9G6V - chains 2 and A of the 20 polymer chains in the assembly; structure by electron microscopy, 2.90 A resolution.

# Chain 2
Molecule: Genome polyprotein
Source organism: Foot-and-mouth disease virus SAT 2
UniProtKB: Q719N0 (Q719N0_FMDS2); residues 1-219 here correspond to UniProt positions 285-503 (UniProt number = residue number + 284)
Amino-acid sequence (219 residues; row label = number of the first residue in the row):
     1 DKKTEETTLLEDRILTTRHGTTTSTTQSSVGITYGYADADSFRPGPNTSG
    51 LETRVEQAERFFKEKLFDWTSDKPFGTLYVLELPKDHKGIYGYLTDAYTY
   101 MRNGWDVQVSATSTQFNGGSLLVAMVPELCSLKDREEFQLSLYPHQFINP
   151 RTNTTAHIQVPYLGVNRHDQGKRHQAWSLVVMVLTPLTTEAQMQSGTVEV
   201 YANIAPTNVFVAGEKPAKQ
Disordered / not traced: 1-29, 45-54, 86-100, 171-173, 191-195, 210-219
Differences from the reference sequence: conflict Tyr93 (Ser377 in Q719N0)

# Chain A
Molecule: Fab117 Heavy Chain
Source organism: Bos taurus
Amino-acid sequence (308 residues; each row starts with the number of its first residue; numbers below 1 keep their minus sign (Met-27 is residue -27)):
   -27 MGILPSPGMPALLSLVSLLSVLLMGCVAQVQLRESGPSLVKPSQTLSLTC
    23 TASGFSLSDKAVGWVRQAPGKALEWLGSVDSGGNTGYNPGLKSRLSITKD
    73 NSKSQVSLSVSSVTTEDSATYYCTTVLQQTTKKENNCPDGYSCGYRCRSG
   123 WGCSGDECCGRRGGGWGSIELIACCSSTYIHEFHVDAWGQGLLVTVSSAS
   173 TTAPKVYPLSSCCGDKSSSTVTLGCLVSSYMPEPVTVTWNSGALKSGVHT
   223 FPAVLQSSGLYSLSSMVTVPGSTSGTQTFTCNVAHPASSTKVDKAVDPRC
   273 GKHHHHHH
Disordered / not traced: -27 to 105, 150-280
Disulfide bonds: Cys109-Cys131, Cys115-Cys147, Cys119-Cys130, Cys125-Cys146

# How chain 2 and chain A interact
Residue-residue contacts - 40 pairs, chain 2 then chain A:
  Val30(2) with Tyr113(A), hydrogen bond (backbone-side chain); Glu142(A); Ile144(A)
  Gly31(2) with Glu142(A), hydrogen bond (backbone-side chain); Leu143(A)
  Ile32(2) with Trp123(A), hydrophobic; Ile141(A); Glu142(A); Leu143(A), hydrogen bond (backbone-backbone)
  Thr33(2) with Ser140(A); Ile141(A)
  Tyr34(2) with Arg120(A); Trp123(A), hydrogen bond; Ser140(A); Ile141(A), hydrogen bond (backbone-backbone); Leu143(A), hydrophobic
  Gly35(2) with Ser140(A)
  Tyr36(2) with Trp138(A); Gly139(A)
  Ala37(2) with Gly139(A), hydrogen bond (backbone-backbone); Ile141(A), hydrophobic
  Ser41(2) with Arg118(A)
  Phe42(2) with Tyr117(A); Arg118(A), hydrogen bond (backbone-backbone); Arg120(A); Ile141(A), hydrophobic; Leu143(A), hydrophobic
  Arg43(2) with Arg118(A)
  Pro44(2) with Gly116(A)
  Val55(2) with Ser121(A)
  Glu56(2) with Ser121(A)
  Gln57(2) with Ser121(A)
  Ser141(2) with Gly137(A)
  Leu142(2) with Trp138(A)
  Tyr143(2) with Gly136(A); Gly137(A)
  Pro144(2) with Gly136(A); Ser140(A)
  His145(2) with Gly136(A), hydrogen bond (backbone-backbone); Gly137(A)
Interface residues without a listed pair, chain 2 (21 interface residues in all): Gln146
Interface residues without a listed pair, chain A (17 interface residues in all): Gly135
The authors on this interface:
  - residue pairs: Arg120(A)-Phe42(2) (hydrophobic contact), Ile141(A)-Phe42(2) (hydrophobic contact), Leu143(A)-Phe42(2) (hydrophobic contact)
  - epitope / paratope residues, chain A: Arg118(A), Arg120(A), Ile141(A), Leu143(A)

# Overview
The interface between chain 2 and chain A involves 21 residues on one side and 17 on the other, with 8
hydrogen bonds. Polar contacts include Val30(2)-Tyr113(A), Gly31(2)-Glu142(A) and Tyr34(2)-Trp123(A). The
authors report hydrophobic contacts between Arg120(A) and Phe42(2), Ile141(A) and Phe42(2) and Leu143(A) and
Phe42(2). The paper reports epitope/paratope residues Arg118(A), Arg120(A) and Ile141(A) among others.
Here chain 2 is Genome polyprotein (Foot-and-mouth disease virus SAT 2) and chain A is Fab117 Heavy Chain (Bos
taurus). Entry 9G6V (Dissociated FMDV SAT2 Pentamer in complex with ultralong Fab117) was determined by
electron microscopy.
